6LRK - chains A and B; structure by X-ray diffraction, 2.25 A resolution.

# Chain A (and B)
Molecule: Cyclic GMP-AMP synthase
Organism: Homo sapiens
Notes: EC 2.7.7.86; chain B of this document is another copy of the same molecule, construct and numbering; everything in this record applies to it too
Reference sequence: Q8N884 (CGAS_HUMAN); numbering as in UniProt (aligned over 157-522)
Sequence (366 residues; row label = number of the first residue in the row):
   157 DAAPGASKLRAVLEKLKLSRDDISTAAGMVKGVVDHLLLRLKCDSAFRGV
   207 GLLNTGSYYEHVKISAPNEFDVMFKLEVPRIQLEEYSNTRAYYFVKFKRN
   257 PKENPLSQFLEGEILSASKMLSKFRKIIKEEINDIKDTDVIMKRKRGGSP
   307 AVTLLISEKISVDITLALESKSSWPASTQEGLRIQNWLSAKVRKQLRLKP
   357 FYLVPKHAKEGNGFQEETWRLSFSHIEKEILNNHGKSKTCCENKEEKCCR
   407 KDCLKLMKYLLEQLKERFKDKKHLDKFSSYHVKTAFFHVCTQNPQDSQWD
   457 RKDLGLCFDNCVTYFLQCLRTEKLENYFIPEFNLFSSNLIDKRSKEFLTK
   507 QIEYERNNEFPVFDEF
Disordered / not traced: 157-158, 256-259, 290-292, 366-368, 521-522 (chain B: 157-160, 235, 256-259, 367-368, 521-522)
UniProt features mapped onto this chain:
  - region: K384 to K407 (DNA-binding)
  - motif: L169 to L174 (Nuclear export signal), D295 to S305 (Nuclear localization signal), K299 to R302 (KRKR-loop), K427 to H429 (KKH-loop)
  - binding site (GTP): T211, D319, R376 to E383
  - binding site (ATP): S213, E225 to D227, S380 to E383, K414, S435 to K439
  - binding site (Mg(2+)): E225, D227, D319
  - binding site (2',3'-cGAMP): D227, D319, K362, R376
  - binding site (Zn(2+)): H390, C396, C397, C404
  - site: D157, A158 (Cleavage), K187 (Important for preferential detection of curved long DNA), L195 (Important for preferential detection of curved long DNA), R255 (Arginine-anchor), D319, I320 (Cleavage)
  - modified residue: D191 (PolyADP-ribosyl aspartic acid), N210 (Microbial infection: Deamidated asparagine), S213 (Phosphoserine), Y215 (Phosphotyrosine), E286 (5-glutamyl polyglutamate), S305 (Phosphoserine), E314 (5-glutamyl glutamate), K384 (N6-acetyllysine), N389 (Microbial infection: Deamidated asparagine), K392 (N6-acetyllysine), K394 (N6-acetyllysine), K414 (N6-acetyllysine), S434 (Phosphoserine), S435 (Phosphoserine), Q451 (Microbial infection: Deamidated glutamine), Q454 (Microbial infection: Deamidated glutamine), K506 (N6-methyllysine)
  - lipidation (S-palmitoyl cysteine): C404, C405, C474
  - cross-link (Glycyl lysine isopeptide (Lys-Gly)): K173 (interchain with G-Cter in ubiquitin), K231 (interchain with G-Cter in SUMO), K285 (interchain with G-Cter in ubiquitin), K347 (interchain with G-Cter in SUMO), K384 (interchain with G-Cter in SUMO), K394 (interchain with G-Cter in SUMO), K411 (interchain with G-Cter in ubiquitin), K414 (interchain with G-Cter in ubiquitin), K427 (interchain with G-Cter in ubiquitin), K428 (interchain with G-Cter in ubiquitin), K479 (interchain with G-Cter in SUMO)
  - natural variant: G303 (G303E: Found in patients with tumors), K432 (K432T: Found in patients with uterine endometrioid carcinoma)
  - mutagenesis: D157 (D157A: No effect on type I IFN and RSAD2 induction. Highly decreases cleavage by CASP1 and enhances type I IFN and enhances RSAD2 induction upon DNA virus infection ...), L169 to L174 (Abolished export from the nucleus to the cytosol in response to DNA stimulation), K171 to L174 (Abolishes DNA-binding but does not affect translocation to the nucleus following treatment with etoposide; when associated with A-407), K171 (K171A: No effect on stimulation of interferon production), L172 (L172A: Impaired type-I interferon production in response to DNA stimulation), K173 (K173A: Strongly reduces enzyme activity and stimulation of interferon production; when associated with A-176. No effect on stimulation of interferon production ...), L174 (L174N: Strongly reduces enzyme activity and stimulation of interferon production), R176 (R176A: Strongly reduces enzyme activity and stimulation of interferon production; when associated with A-173), K187 (K187N: Induces alteration of the DNA-binding surface and leads to increased synthesis of cyclic GMP-AMP (cGAMP); when associated with R-195), D191 (D191A: Abolished poly-ADP-ribosylation by PARP1, stimulating interferon production), L195 (L195R: Induces alteration of the DNA-binding surface and leads to increased synthesis of cyclic GMP-AMP (cGAMP); when associated with N-187), N210 to Y214 (Abolishes DNA-binding but does not affect translocation to the nucleus following treatment with etoposide; when associated with A-384), 59 further mutagenesis entries in UniProt
Bound ions: Zn2+: H390, C396, C397, C404
Ligand contacts: ER6 ((3R)-1-pyrrolo[1,2-a]quinoxalin-4-ylpiperidine-3-carboxylic acid): A247, R302, R376, L377, S378, S434, Y436, H437, N482, F488, L490

# Chain A / chain B interface
Residue-residue contacts (29; chain A residue first):
  Q341(A) - T395(B)
  L344(A) - K394(B)
  S345(A) - K394(B)
  S345(A) - T395(B)
  S345(A) - E398(B)
  A346(A) - E398(B)  hydrogen bond (backbone-side chain)
  K347(A) - N388(B)  hydrogen bond (side chain-backbone)
  K347(A) - N389(B)
  K347(A) - E398(B)  hydrogen bond (backbone-side chain)
  N388(A) - K347(B)  hydrogen bond (backbone-side chain)
  N389(A) - K347(B)
  N389(A) - K394(B)  hydrogen bond
  G391(A) - K394(B)  hydrogen bond (backbone-side chain)
  K392(A) - S393(B)
  K392(A) - K394(B)  hydrogen bond (backbone-backbone)
  K392(A) - T395(B)  hydrogen bond
  S393(A) - K392(B)
  K394(A) - L344(B)
  K394(A) - S345(B)
  K394(A) - N389(B)  hydrogen bond (side chain-backbone)
  K394(A) - G391(B)  hydrogen bond (side chain-backbone)
  K394(A) - K392(B)  hydrogen bond (backbone-backbone)
  K394(A) - K394(B)
  T395(A) - Q341(B)
  T395(A) - S345(B)
  T395(A) - K392(B)  hydrogen bond
  E398(A) - S345(B)
  E398(A) - A346(B)  hydrogen bond (side chain-backbone)
  E398(A) - K347(B)  hydrogen bond (side chain-backbone)
Interface residues without a listed pair, chain A (16 interface residues in all): N342, H390, E402
Interface residues without a listed pair, chain B (16 interface residues in all): N342, H390, E402

# Summary
The chain A/chain B interface involves 16 residues from each chain; the contacts include 14 hydrogen bonds.
Polar pairs include A346(A)-E398(B), K347(A)-N388(B) and K347(A)-E398(B). Bound to chain A: compound ER6.
Both chains are Cyclic GMP-AMP synthase (Homo sapiens). Entry 6LRK (Human cGAS catalytic domain bound with
compound 40) was determined by X-ray diffraction, deposited together with 6LRC, 6LRE, 6LRJ and 6LRL.
